PDB entry 7MCA | electron microscopy, 3.60 A resolution | chains A and D of the 9 polymer chains in the assembly

Chain A:
Protein: Origin recognition complex subunit 1
From: Saccharomyces cerevisiae
UniProt: P54784 (ORC1_YEAST); residues 1-914 here = UniProt positions 1-914
Amino-acid sequence (914 residues; each row starts with the number of its first residue):
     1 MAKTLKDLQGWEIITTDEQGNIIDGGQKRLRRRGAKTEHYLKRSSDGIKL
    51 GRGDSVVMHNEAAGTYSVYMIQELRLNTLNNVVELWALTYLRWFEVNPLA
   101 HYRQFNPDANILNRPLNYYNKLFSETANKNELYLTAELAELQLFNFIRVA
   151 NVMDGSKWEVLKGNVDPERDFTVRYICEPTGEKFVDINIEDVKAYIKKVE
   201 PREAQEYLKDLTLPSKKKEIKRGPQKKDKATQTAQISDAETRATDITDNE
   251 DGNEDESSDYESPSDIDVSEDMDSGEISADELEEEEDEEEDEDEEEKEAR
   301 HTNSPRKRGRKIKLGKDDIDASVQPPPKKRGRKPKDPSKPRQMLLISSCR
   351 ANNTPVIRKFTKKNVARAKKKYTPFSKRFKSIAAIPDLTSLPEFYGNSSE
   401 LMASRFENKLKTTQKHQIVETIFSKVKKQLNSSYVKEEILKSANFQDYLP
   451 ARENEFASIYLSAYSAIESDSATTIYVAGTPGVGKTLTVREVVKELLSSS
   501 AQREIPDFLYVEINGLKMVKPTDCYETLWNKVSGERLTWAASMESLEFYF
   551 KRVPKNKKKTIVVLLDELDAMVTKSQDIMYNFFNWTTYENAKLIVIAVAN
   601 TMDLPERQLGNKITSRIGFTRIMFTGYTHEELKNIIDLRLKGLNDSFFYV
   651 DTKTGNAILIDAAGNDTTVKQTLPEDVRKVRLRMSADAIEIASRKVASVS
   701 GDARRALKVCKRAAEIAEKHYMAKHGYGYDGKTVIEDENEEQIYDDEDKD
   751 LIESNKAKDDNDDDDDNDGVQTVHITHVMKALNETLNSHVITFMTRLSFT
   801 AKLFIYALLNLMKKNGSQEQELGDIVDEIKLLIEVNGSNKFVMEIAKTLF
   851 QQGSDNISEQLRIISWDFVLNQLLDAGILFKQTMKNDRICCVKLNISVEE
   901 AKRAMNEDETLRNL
Disordered / not traced: 1-354, 434-447, 661-675, 731-768
Residues lining bound ligands:
  - ATP-gamma-S (AGS; phosphothiophosphoric acid-adenylate ester), molecule 1: Asn-431, Ser-432, Ala-451, Pro-481, Gly-482, Val-483, Gly-484, Lys-485, Thr-486, Leu-487, Glu-567, Asn-600, Tyr-627, Ile-635, Arg-639, Ala-703, Arg-704, Leu-707
  - ATP-gamma-S (AGS), molecule 2: Tyr-580, Lys-612, Arg-616
UniProt features mapped onto this chain:
  - binding site (ATP): Val-435, Gly-479 to Leu-487, Glu-567, Asn-600, Arg-704, Gly-726 to Thr-733
  - binding site (Mg(2+)): Asp-566, Glu-567
  - modified residue: Ser-237 (Phosphoserine)
From the paper describing this entry:
  - binding site for ATP-gamma-S: Lys-612, Arg-616
  - catalytic residues: Arg-616
  - conformationally variable residues (helix shift): Arg-607, Gln-608, Lys-612, Arg-616

Chain D:
Protein: Origin recognition complex subunit 4
From: Saccharomyces cerevisiae
UniProt: P54791 (ORC4_YEAST); numbering as in UniProt (aligned over 1-529)
Amino-acid sequence (529 residues; numbered 1 to 529; the number before each row is that of its first residue):
     1 MTISEARLSPQVNLLPIKRHSNEEVEETAAILKKRTIDNEKCKDSDPGFG
    51 SLQRRLLQQLYGTLPTDEKIIFTYLQDCQQEIDRIIKQSIIQKESHSVIL
   101 VGPRQSYKTYLLDYELSLLQQSYKEQFITIRLNGFIHSEQTAINGIATQL
   151 EQQLQKIHGSEEKIDDTSLETISSGSLTEVFEKILLLLDSTTKTRNEDSG
   201 EVDRESITKITVVFIFDEIDTFAGPVRQTLLYNLFDMVEHSRVPVCIFGC
   251 TTKLNILEYLEKRVKSRFSQRVIYMPQIQNLDDMVDAVRNLLTVRSEISP
   301 WVSQWNETLEKELSDPRSNLNRHIRMNFETFRSLPTLKNSIIPLVATSKN
   351 FGSLCTAIKSCSFLDIYNKNQLSNNLTGRLQSLSDLELAILISAARVALR
   401 AKDGSFNFNLAYAEYEKMIKAINSRIPTVAPTTNVGTGQSTFSIDNTIKL
   451 WLKKDVKNVWENLVQLDFFTEKSAVGLRDNATAAFYASNYQFQGTMIPFD
   501 LRSYQMQIILQELRRIIPKSNMYYSWTQL
Disordered / not traced: 1-45, 159-170, 191-205, 427-445
Residues lining bound ligands:
  - ATP-gamma-S (AGS; phosphothiophosphoric acid-adenylate ester), molecule 1: Tyr-61, Gly-62, Gly-102, Pro-103, Arg-104, Gln-105, Ser-106, Tyr-107, Lys-108, Thr-109, Tyr-110, Asp-113, Glu-218, Pro-335, Lys-338
  - ATP-gamma-S (AGS), molecule 2: Tyr-232, His-240, Arg-263, Arg-267
UniProt features mapped onto this chain:
  - modified residue: Ser-9 (Phosphoserine)

Chain A / chain D interface:
Residue-residue contacts (140; chain A residue first):
  Ala-366(A) with Gly-175(D); Ser-176(D)
  Ala-368(A) with Glu-179(D)
  Ala-403(A) with Leu-186(D)
  Arg-405(A) with Thr-171(D)
  Phe-406(A) with Ile-172(D), hydrophobic; Leu-186(D), hydrophobic; Leu-187(D)
  Lys-409(A) with Leu-154(D); Ile-210(D)
  Leu-410(A) with Leu-154(D), hydrophobic; Leu-187(D); Lys-209(D); Ile-210(D), hydrogen bond (backbone-backbone); Val-243(D), hydrophobic
  Lys-411(A) with Thr-208(D); Lys-209(D)
  Thr-412(A) with Glu-125(D); Thr-208(D), hydrogen bond (backbone-backbone); Lys-209(D); Ile-210(D)
  Thr-413(A) with Thr-208(D)
  Gln-414(A) with Ser-206(D); Ile-207(D); Thr-208(D), hydrogen bond (backbone-side chain)
  Lys-415(A) with Thr-208(D)
  His-416(A) with Tyr-123(D)
  Ile-418(A) with Ile-91(D)
  Val-419(A) with Gln-92(D), hydrogen bond (backbone-side chain)
  Lys-427(A) with Gln-88(D); Glu-94(D)
  Lys-428(A) with Glu-94(D)
  Asn-431(A) with Glu-239(D)
  Ser-432(A) with Glu-239(D), hydrogen bond (side chain-backbone); His-240(D)
  Pro-481(A) with Lys-262(D); Arg-263(D); Ser-266(D), hydrogen bond (backbone-side chain)
  Asn-514(A) with Tyr-232(D), hydrogen bond
  Leu-516(A) with Thr-229(D); Tyr-232(D), hydrophobic; Asn-233(D); Arg-263(D)
  Lys-517(A) with Phe-181(D); Glu-182(D); Leu-185(D); Asp-189(D), salt bridge; Asn-233(D); Asp-236(D), salt bridge
  Val-519(A) with Leu-177(D), hydrophobic; Thr-178(D); Phe-181(D), hydrophobic
  Asp-523(A) with Thr-178(D), hydrogen bond
  Arg-536(A) with Glu-179(D), salt bridge
  Glu-567(A) with Tyr-232(D), hydrogen bond; Arg-263(D); Arg-267(D), salt bridge
  Asp-569(A) with Arg-263(D), salt bridge
  Ala-570(A) with Arg-227(D), hydrogen bond (backbone-side chain)
  Asn-600(A) with Arg-263(D)
  Asp-702(A) with Ser-266(D)
  Arg-704(A) with Ser-266(D); Arg-267(D)
  Lys-708(A) with Glu-239(D), salt bridge
  Lys-711(A) with Glu-94(D), salt bridge; Ser-95(D)
  Arg-712(A) with Arg-271(D)
  Glu-715(A) with Arg-84(D), salt bridge; Gln-88(D), hydrogen bond
  Glu-718(A) with Arg-84(D), salt bridge; Gln-88(D)
  Lys-719(A) with Arg-84(D)
  Tyr-729(A) with Arg-84(D), hydrogen bond; Gln-88(D); Ile-91(D), hydrophobic; Gln-92(D)
  Asp-730(A) with Ile-91(D); Tyr-123(D)
  Thr-785(A) with Gln-270(D)
  His-789(A) with Tyr-274(D)
  Val-790(A) with Leu-254(D), hydrophobic
  Phe-793(A) with Leu-254(D), hydrophobic; Gln-277(D)
  Arg-796(A) with Gln-277(D); Gln-279(D); Arg-332(D), hydrogen bond (backbone-side chain)
  Leu-797(A) with Arg-332(D), hydrogen bond (backbone-side chain)
  Ser-798(A) with Glu-329(D), hydrogen bond (side chain-backbone); Thr-330(D), hydrogen bond (side chain-backbone); Arg-332(D)
  Phe-799(A) with Glu-329(D)
  Thr-800(A) with Glu-329(D), hydrogen bond (backbone-backbone)
  Lys-830(A) with Arg-515(D)
  Ile-845(A) with Glu-329(D)
  Thr-848(A) with Met-326(D)
  Gln-852(A) with Met-326(D); Thr-330(D); Asn-368(D), hydrogen bond
  Gly-853(A) with Arg-322(D)
  Asn-856(A) with Lys-369(D), hydrogen bond (backbone-side chain)
  Ile-857(A) with Asn-368(D); Lys-369(D)
  Ser-858(A) with Thr-377(D)
  Glu-859(A) with Ile-516(D)
  Gln-860(A) with Asn-375(D); Thr-377(D)
  Leu-861(A) with Leu-376(D), hydrophobic; Thr-377(D); Ile-508(D), hydrophobic; Glu-512(D)
  Arg-862(A) with Leu-376(D)
  Ile-864(A) with Leu-372(D), hydrophobic
  Ser-865(A) with Phe-331(D)
  Phe-868(A) with Phe-331(D), hydrophobic
  Leu-874(A) with Lys-253(D)
  Asp-875(A) with Arg-104(D); Thr-252(D); Lys-253(D)
  Ala-876(A) with Thr-252(D); Leu-254(D), hydrogen bond (backbone-backbone)
  Gly-877(A) with Asn-255(D)
  Ile-878(A) with Leu-254(D), hydrophobic
  Thr-883(A) with Val-475(D); Leu-477(D)
  Met-884(A) with Val-475(D), hydrophobic; Gly-476(D)
  Lys-885(A) with Thr-470(D); Ala-474(D), hydrogen bond (backbone-backbone); Val-475(D); Gly-476(D); Gln-507(D)
  Asn-886(A) with Thr-470(D), hydrogen bond; Gln-505(D); Met-506(D); Gln-507(D), hydrogen bond
  Asp-887(A) with Gln-507(D), hydrogen bond (backbone-side chain)
  Arg-888(A) with Gln-507(D); Ile-509(D); Glu-512(D)
  Ile-889(A) with Gln-505(D)
Also at the interface, not in a pair above, chain A (87 interface residues in all): Lys-369, Met-518, Arg-705, Met-722, Glu-784, Asn-787, Thr-792, Phe-841, Ser-854, Gln-872, Ile-896
Also at the interface, not in a pair above, chain D (91 interface residues in all): Lys-87, Lys-93, Pro-103, Gln-126, His-158, Leu-188, Gln-228, Val-238, Glu-261, Phe-268, Ser-269, Ile-278, Arg-325, Ser-333, Thr-336, Asp-365, Asp-479

In short:
The interface between chain A and chain D involves 87 residues on one side and 91 on the other; the contacts
include 24 hydrogen bonds and 9 salt bridges. Polar pairs include Lys-517(A)/Asp-189(D), Lys-517(A)/Asp-236(D)
and Arg-536(A)/Glu-179(D). From the paper: the catalytic residue Arg-616(A); a binding site for ATP-gamma-S at
Lys-612(A) and Arg-616(A).
Here chain A is Origin recognition complex subunit 1 and chain D is Origin recognition complex subunit 4, both
from Saccharomyces cerevisiae. Entry 7MCA (Structure of the S. cerevisiae origin recognition complex bound to
the replication initiator Cdc6 and the ...) was determined by electron microscopy.
